PDB entry 3MEG | X-ray diffraction, 2.80 A resolution | chains A and B

# Chain A
Protein: p66 Reverse transcriptase
Source organism: HIV-1 M:B_HXB2R
Notes: EC 2.7.7.49
Reference sequence: P04585 (POL_HV1H2); residues 1-560 here correspond to UniProt positions 588-1147 (UniProt number = residue number + 587)
Sequence (560 residues; numbered 1 to 560; the number before each row is that of its first residue):
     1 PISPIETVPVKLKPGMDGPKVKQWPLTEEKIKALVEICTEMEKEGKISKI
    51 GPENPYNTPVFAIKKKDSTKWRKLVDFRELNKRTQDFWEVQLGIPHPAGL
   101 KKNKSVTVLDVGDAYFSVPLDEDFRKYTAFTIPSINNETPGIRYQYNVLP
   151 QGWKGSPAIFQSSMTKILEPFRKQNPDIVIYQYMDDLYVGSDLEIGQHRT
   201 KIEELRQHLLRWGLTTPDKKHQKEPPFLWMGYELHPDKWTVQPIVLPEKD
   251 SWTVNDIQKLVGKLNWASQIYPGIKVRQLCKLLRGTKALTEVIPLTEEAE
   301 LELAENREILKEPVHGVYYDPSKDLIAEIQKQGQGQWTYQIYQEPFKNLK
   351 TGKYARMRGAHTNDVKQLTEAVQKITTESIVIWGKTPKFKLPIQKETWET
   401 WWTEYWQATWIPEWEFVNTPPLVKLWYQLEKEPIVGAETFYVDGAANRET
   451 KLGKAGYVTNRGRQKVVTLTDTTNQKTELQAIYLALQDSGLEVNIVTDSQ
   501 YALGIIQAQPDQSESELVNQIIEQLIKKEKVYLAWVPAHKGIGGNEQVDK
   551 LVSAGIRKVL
Unresolved in the structure: 553-560
Differences from the reference sequence: engineered mutation Asn103 (Lys690 in P04585)
Ligand contacts: Rilpivirine (T27; 4-{[4-({4-[(E)-2-cyanoethenyl]-2,6-dimethylphenyl}amino)pyrimidin-2-yl]amino}benzonitrile): Pro95, Leu100, Lys101, Asn103, Val106, Val179, Tyr181, Tyr188, Gly190, Pro225, Phe227, Leu228, Trp229, Leu234, His235, Pro236, Tyr318
UniProt features mapped onto this chain:
  - region: Phe227 to His235 (RT 'primer grip')
  - motif: Trp398 to Trp414 (Tryptophan repeat motif)
  - binding site (Mg(2+)): Asp110, Asp185, Asp186, Asp443, Glu478, Asp498, Asp549
  - site: Trp401 (Essential for RT p66/p51 heterodimerization), Trp414 (Essential for RT p66/p51 heterodimerization), Phe440, Tyr441 (Cleavage), Leu560 (Cleavage)

# Chain B
Protein: p51 Reverse transcriptase
Source organism: HIV-1 M:B_HXB2R
Notes: EC 2.7.7.49
Reference sequence: P04585 (POL_HV1H2); residues 1-440 here correspond to UniProt positions 588-1027 (UniProt number = residue number + 587)
Sequence (440 residues; numbered 1 to 440; the number before each row is that of its first residue):
     1 PISPIETVPVKLKPGMDGPKVKQWPLTEEKIKALVEICTEMEKEGKISKI
    51 GPENPYNTPVFAIKKKDSTKWRKLVDFRELNKRTQDFWEVQLGIPHPAGL
   101 KKNKSVTVLDVGDAYFSVPLDEDFRKYTAFTIPSINNETPGIRYQYNVLP
   151 QGWKGSPAIFQSSMTKILEPFRKQNPDIVIYQYMDDLYVGSDLEIGQHRT
   201 KIEELRQHLLRWGLTTPDKKHQKEPPFLWMGYELHPDKWTVQPIVLPEKD
   251 SWTVNDIQKLVGKLNWASQIYPGIKVRQLCKLLRGTKALTEVIPLTEEAE
   301 LELAENREILKEPVHGVYYDPSKDLIAEIQKQGQGQWTYQIYQEPFKNLK
   351 TGKYARMRGAHTNDVKQLTEAVQKITTESIVIWGKTPKFKLPIQKETWET
   401 WWTEYWQATWIPEWEFVNTPPLVKLWYQLEKEPIVGAETF
Unresolved in the structure: 1-5, 216-231, 357-360, 430-440
Differences from the reference sequence: engineered mutation Asn103 (Lys690 in P04585)
UniProt features mapped onto this chain:
  - region: Phe227 to His235 (RT 'primer grip')
  - motif: Trp398 to Trp414 (Tryptophan repeat motif)
  - binding site (Mg(2+)): Asp110, Asp185, Asp186
  - site: Trp401 (Essential for RT p66/p51 heterodimerization), Trp414 (Essential for RT p66/p51 heterodimerization), Phe440 (Cleavage)

# How chain A and chain B interact
Contacting residue pairs (106; chain A residue first):
  Val8(A) - Glu53(B)
  Pro9(A) - Glu53(B)
  Gln85(A) - Glu53(B)  hydrogen bond (side chain-backbone)
  Asp86(A) - Pro55(B)
  Phe87(A) - Pro52(B)
  Phe87(A) - Pro55(B)
  Trp88(A) - Pro52(B)  hydrogen bond (backbone-backbone)
  Trp88(A) - Asn54(B)
  Trp88(A) - Pro55(B)
  Trp88(A) - Asn57(B)
  Trp88(A) - Thr131(B)
  Trp88(A) - Arg143(B)
  Leu92(A) - Lys22(B)
  Gly93(A) - Asn137(B)
  Ile94(A) - Asn137(B)  hydrogen bond (backbone-side chain)
  Pro95(A) - Asn136(B)
  Pro95(A) - Asn137(B)
  His96(A) - Asn136(B)  hydrogen bond (backbone-side chain)
  Gly99(A) - Asn136(B)
  Gly99(A) - Glu138(B)
  Leu100(A) - Asn136(B)
  Leu100(A) - Glu138(B)
  Lys101(A) - Glu138(B)  salt bridge
  Ser162(A) - Pro52(B)
  Thr165(A) - Pro140(B)
  Tyr181(A) - Glu138(B)
  Arg356(A) - Glu396(B)  salt bridge
  Arg358(A) - Gln394(B)
  Arg358(A) - Glu396(B)  salt bridge
  Gln373(A) - Glu396(B)
  Gln373(A) - Thr397(B)
  Gln373(A) - Thr400(B)  hydrogen bond
  Gln373(A) - Trp401(B)
  Thr376(A) - Thr400(B)
  Thr377(A) - Thr400(B)
  Ile380(A) - Leu26(B)
  Val381(A) - Pro25(B)  hydrophobic
  Val381(A) - Ile135(B)
  Val381(A) - Asn136(B)  hydrogen bond (backbone-backbone)
  Ile382(A) - Ile135(B)
  Ile382(A) - Asn136(B)
  Trp383(A) - Ile135(B)
  Gly384(A) - Thr27(B)
  Gly384(A) - Glu28(B)  hydrogen bond (backbone-backbone)
  Gly384(A) - Ile135(B)
  Trp402(A) - Lys331(B)  hydrogen bond (backbone-side chain)
  Trp402(A) - Asp364(B)  hydrogen bond
  Glu404(A) - Lys424(B)
  Tyr405(A) - Lys331(B)  hydrogen bond (backbone-side chain)
  Trp406(A) - Lys331(B)
  Trp406(A) - Asn418(B)
  Trp406(A) - Thr419(B)
  Trp406(A) - Lys424(B)
  Gln407(A) - Lys331(B)
  Gln407(A) - Pro392(B)
  Gln407(A) - Ile393(B)  hydrogen bond (side chain-backbone)
  Gln407(A) - Val417(B)
  Gln407(A) - Asn418(B)
  Gln407(A) - Thr419(B)
  Ala408(A) - Trp337(B)  hydrophobic
  Ala408(A) - Asp364(B)
  Ala408(A) - Pro392(B)  hydrogen bond (backbone-backbone)
  Ala408(A) - Ile393(B)
  Thr409(A) - Asp364(B)  hydrogen bond (backbone-side chain)
  Trp410(A) - Asn363(B)
  Trp410(A) - Val365(B)  hydrophobic
  Pro412(A) - Trp401(B)  hydrophobic
  Pro433(A) - Asn255(B)
  Pro433(A) - Leu289(B)  hydrophobic
  Ile434(A) - Thr290(B)
  Val435(A) - Thr290(B)
  Thr439(A) - Lys287(B)
  Thr439(A) - Ala288(B)
  Thr439(A) - Leu289(B)  hydrogen bond (side chain-backbone)
  Tyr441(A) - Gln258(B)  hydrogen bond
  Tyr441(A) - Lys287(B)  hydrogen bond (side chain-backbone)
  Val458(A) - Thr286(B)
  Thr459(A) - Thr286(B)  hydrogen bond (backbone-side chain)
  Asn460(A) - Thr286(B)
  Asn460(A) - Lys287(B)
  Asn460(A) - Ala288(B)
  Asn494(A) - Leu289(B)
  Val496(A) - Gln258(B)
  Val496(A) - Leu289(B)  hydrophobic
  Gln500(A) - Pro420(B)
  Gln500(A) - Leu422(B)
  Gly504(A) - Pro421(B)
  Tyr532(A) - Asn255(B)  hydrogen bond
  Tyr532(A) - Lys259(B)  hydrogen bond
  Tyr532(A) - Leu289(B)  hydrophobic
  Ala534(A) - Lys259(B)
  Trp535(A) - Leu422(B)  hydrophobic
  Trp535(A) - Trp426(B)  hydrophobic
  Val536(A) - Gln258(B)
  Pro537(A) - Gly262(B)
  Pro537(A) - Asn265(B)
  Lys540(A) - Asn265(B)
  Lys540(A) - Val276(B)
  Ile542(A) - Cys280(B)  hydrophobic
  Ile542(A) - Leu283(B)  hydrophobic
  Gly543(A) - Leu283(B)  hydrogen bond (backbone-backbone)
  Gly543(A) - Gly285(B)
  Gly544(A) - Gly285(B)  hydrogen bond (backbone-backbone)
  Gly544(A) - Thr286(B)
  Gln547(A) - Arg284(B)
  Gln547(A) - Gly285(B)
Interface residues without a listed pair, chain A (69 interface residues in all): Ala158, Ile159, Arg172, Ile180, Gln182, Glu370, Thr386, Thr403, Gly436, Leu503, Gly541
Interface residues without a listed pair, chain B (60 interface residues in all): Lys20, Glu29, Thr139, Val254, Val261, Gly333, Leu368, Tyr405

# In short
Chain A and chain B form an interface of 69 and 60 residues respectively, with 21 hydrogen bonds and 3 salt
bridges. Polar pairs include Lys101(A)-Glu138(B), Arg356(A)-Glu396(B) and Arg358(A)-Glu396(B). Chain A binds
Rilpivirine.
Here chain A is p66 Reverse transcriptase and chain B is p51 Reverse transcriptase, both from HIV-1 M:B_HXB2R.
Entry 3MEG (HIV-1 K103N Reverse Transcriptase in Complex with TMC278) was determined by X-ray diffraction
together with 3MEC, 3MED and 3MEE from the same study.
